PDB entry 9CNV | electron microscopy, 3.16 A resolution | chains A and B

== Chain A ==
Name: Capsid protein p24
From: Human immunodeficiency virus 2
UniProt: P18042 (POL_HV2G1); residues 1-231 here correspond to UniProt positions 136-366 (UniProt number = residue number + 135)
Sequence (240 residues; row label = number of the first residue in the row):
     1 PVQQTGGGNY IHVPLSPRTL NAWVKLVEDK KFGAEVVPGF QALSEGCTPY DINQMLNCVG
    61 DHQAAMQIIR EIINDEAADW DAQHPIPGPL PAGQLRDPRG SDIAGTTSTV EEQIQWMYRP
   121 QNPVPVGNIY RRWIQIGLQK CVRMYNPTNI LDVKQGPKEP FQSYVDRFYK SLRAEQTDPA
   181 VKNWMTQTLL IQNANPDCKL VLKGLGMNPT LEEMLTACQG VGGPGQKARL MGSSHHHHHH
Not modelled in the structure: 222-240
Differences from the reference sequence: expression tag (232-240)
Curated features (UniProtKB/Swiss-Prot):
  - region: Asn57 to Gln94 (Interaction with human PPIA/CYPA and NUP153)
  - site: Gly88, Pro89 (Cis/trans isomerization of proline peptide bond), Met231 (Cleavage)

== Chain B ==
Name: Isoform 2 of Cleavage and polyadenylation specificity factor subunit 6
Notes: engineered mutation(s): Delta(1-312) and Delta(328-358)
UniProt: Q16630 (CPSF6_HUMAN), isoform Q16630-2; residues 1-15 here correspond to UniProt positions 313-327 (UniProt number = residue number + 312)
Sequence (15 residues; numbered 1 to 15; the number before each row is that of its first residue):
     1 PVLFPGQPFG QPPLG
Not modelled in the structure: 13-15

== Chain A / chain B interface ==
Residue-residue contacts (21):
  Tyr50(A) - Gln11(B)
  Asn53(A) - Gly10(B)
  Asn57(A) - Phe9(B)  hydrogen bond (side chain-backbone)
  Met66(A) - Phe9(B)
  Gln67(A) - Pro5(B)
  Gln67(A) - Gly6(B)  hydrogen bond (side chain-backbone)
  Arg70(A) - Gly6(B)
  Arg70(A) - Gln7(B)  hydrogen bond (side chain-backbone)
  Arg70(A) - Phe9(B)
  Ile73(A) - Leu3(B)  hydrophobic
  Asn74(A) - Val2(B)
  Asn74(A) - Leu3(B)  hydrogen bond (side chain-backbone)
  Ala77(A) - Val2(B)  hydrophobic
  Ser101(A) - Val2(B)
  Gly105(A) - Gln11(B)
  Thr106(A) - Val2(B)
  Thr106(A) - Gly10(B)  hydrogen bond (side chain-backbone)
  Thr106(A) - Gln11(B)
  Thr106(A) - Pro12(B)
  Ser108(A) - Gln11(B)
  Tyr130(A) - Phe9(B)
Other interface residues (no listed pair), chain A (19 interface residues in all): Leu56, Ile69, Gly100, Ala104, Thr109
Other interface residues (no listed pair), chain B (12 interface residues in all): Pro1, Phe4, Pro8
Interface features reported in the paper:
  - interface residues, chain B: Gln7(B), Gln11(B)

== Summary ==
19 residues of chain A and 12 residues of chain B are in contact; the contacts include 5 hydrogen bonds. Polar
pairs include Asn57(A)-Phe9(B), Gln67(A)-Gly6(B) and Arg70(A)-Gln7(B). From the paper: interface residues
Gln7(B) and Gln11(B).
Here chain A is Capsid protein p24 (Human immunodeficiency virus 2) and chain B is Isoform 2 of Cleavage and
polyadenylation specificity factor subunit 6. Entry 9CNV (HIV-2 CA hexamer bound with CPSF6 peptide; assembled
via liposome templating) was determined by electron microscopy (same publication as 9CLJ, 9CNS, 9CNT and
9CNU).
